PDB entry 8B9B | electron microscopy, 3.50 A resolution | chains B and J of the 23 polymer chains in the assembly

Chain B:
Name: DNA polymerase alpha subunit B
From: Saccharomyces cerevisiae
UniProtKB: P38121 (DPOA2_YEAST); numbering as in UniProt (aligned over 1-705)
Chain sequence (705 residues; numbered 1 to 705; the number before each row is that of its first residue):
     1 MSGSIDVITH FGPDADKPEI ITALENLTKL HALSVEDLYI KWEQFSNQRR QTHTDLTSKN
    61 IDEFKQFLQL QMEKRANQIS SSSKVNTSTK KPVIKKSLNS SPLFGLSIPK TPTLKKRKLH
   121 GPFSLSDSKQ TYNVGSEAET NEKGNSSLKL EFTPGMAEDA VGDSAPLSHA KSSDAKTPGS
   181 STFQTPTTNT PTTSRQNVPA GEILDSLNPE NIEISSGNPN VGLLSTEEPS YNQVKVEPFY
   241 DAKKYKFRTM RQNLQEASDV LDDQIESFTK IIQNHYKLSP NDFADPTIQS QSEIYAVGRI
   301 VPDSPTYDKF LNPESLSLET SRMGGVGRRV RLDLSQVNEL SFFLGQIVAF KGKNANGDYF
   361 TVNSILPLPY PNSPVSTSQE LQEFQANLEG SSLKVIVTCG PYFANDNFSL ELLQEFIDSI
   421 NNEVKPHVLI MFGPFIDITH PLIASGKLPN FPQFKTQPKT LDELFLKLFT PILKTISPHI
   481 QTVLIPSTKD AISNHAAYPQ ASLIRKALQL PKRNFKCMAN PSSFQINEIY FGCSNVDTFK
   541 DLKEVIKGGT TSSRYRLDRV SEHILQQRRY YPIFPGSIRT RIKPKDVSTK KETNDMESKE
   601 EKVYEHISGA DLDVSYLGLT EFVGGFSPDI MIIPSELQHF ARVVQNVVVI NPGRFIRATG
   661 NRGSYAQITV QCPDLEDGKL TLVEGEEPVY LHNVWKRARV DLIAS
Disordered / not traced: 80-202, 583-603
UniProt features mapped onto this chain:
  - modified residue: S126 (Phosphoserine)

Chain J:
Name: DNA polymerase alpha catalytic subunit A
From: Saccharomyces cerevisiae
Notes: EC 2.7.7.7
UniProtKB: P13382 (DPOLA_YEAST); residue numbers follow UniProt; this construct covers 1-1468
Chain sequence (1468 residues; each row starts with the number of its first residue):
     1 MSSKSEKLEK LRKLQAARNG TSIDDYEGDE SDGDRIYDEI DEKEYRARKR QELLHDDFVV
    61 DDDGVGYVDR GVEEDWREVD NSSSDEDTGN LASKDSKRKK NIKREKDHQI TDMLRTQHSK
   121 STLLAHAKKS QKKSIPIDNF DDILGEFESG EVEKPNILLP SKLRENLNSS PTSEFKSSIK
   181 RVNGNDESSH DAGISKKVKI DPDSSTDKYL EIESSPLKLQ SRKLRYANDV QDLLDDVENS
   241 PVVATKRQNV LQDTLLANPP SAQSLADEED DEDSDEDIIL KRRTMRSVTT TRRVNIDSRS
   301 NPSTSPFVTA PGTPIGIKGL TPSKSLQSNT DVATLAVNVK KEDVVDPETD TFQMFWLDYC
   361 EVNNTLILFG KVKLKDDNCV SAMVQINGLC RELFFLPREG KTPTDIHEEI IPLLMDKYGL
   421 DNIRAKPQKM KYSFELPDIP SESDYLKVLL PYQTPKSSRD TIPSDLSSDT FYHVFGGNSN
   481 IFESFVIQNR IMGPCWLDIK GADFNSIRNA SHCAVEVSVD KPQNITPTTT KTMPNLRCLS
   541 LSIQTLMNPK ENKQEIVSIT LSAYRNISLD SPIPENIKPD DLCTLVRPPQ STSFPLGLAA
   601 LAKQKLPGRV RLFNNEKAML SCFCAMLKVE DPDVIIGHRL QNVYLDVLAH RMHDLNIPTF
   661 SSIGRRLRRT WPEKFGRGNS NMNHFFISDI CSGRLICDIA NEMGQSLTPK CQSWDLSEMY
   721 QVTCEKEHKP LDIDYQNPQY QNDVNSMTMA LQENITNCMI SAEVSYRIQL LTLTKQLTNL
   781 AGNAWAQTLG GTRAGRNEYI LLHEFSRNGF IVPDKEGNRS RAQKQRQNEE NADAPVNSKK
   841 AKYQGGLVFE PEKGLHKNYV LVMDFNSLYP SIIQEFNICF TTVDRNKEDI DELPSVPPSE
   901 VDQGVLPRLL ANLVDRRREV KKVMKTETDP HKRVQCDIRQ QALKLTANSM YGCLGYVNSR
   961 FYAKPLAMLV TNKGREILMN TRQLAESMNL LVVYGDTDSV MIDTGCDNYA DAIKIGLGFK
  1021 RLVNERYRLL EIDIDNVFKK LLLHAKKKYA ALTVNLDKNG NGTTVLEVKG LDMKRREFCP
  1081 LSRDVSIHVL NTILSDKDPE EALQEVYDYL EDIRIKVETN NIRIDKYKIN MKLSKDPKAY
  1141 PGGKNMPAVQ VALRMRKAGR VVKAGSVITF VITKQDEIDN AADTPALSVA ERAHALNEVM
  1201 IKSNNLIPDP QYYLEKQIFA PVERLLERID SFNVVRLSEA LGLDSKKYFR REGGNNNGED
  1261 INNLQPLETT ITDVERFKDT VTLELSCPSC DKRFPFGGIV SSNYYRVSYN GLQCKHCEQL
  1321 FTPLQLTSQI EHSIRAHISL YYAGWLQCDD STCGIVTRQV SVFGKRCLND GCTGVMRYKY
  1381 SDKQLYNQLL YFDSLFDCEK NKKQELKPIY LPDDLDYPKE QLTESSIKAL TEQNRELMET
  1441 GRSVVQKYLN DCGRRYVDMT SIFDFMLN
Disordered / not traced: 1-139, 150-1270
UniProt features mapped onto this chain:
  - zinc finger: C1287 to C1317 (CysA-type)
  - motif: C1348 to C1372 (CysB motif)
  - binding site (Zn(2+)): C1287, C1290, C1314, C1317, C1348, C1353, C1367, C1372
  - modified residue: S2 (N-acetylserine), S31 (Phosphoserine), S82 (Phosphoserine), S83 (Phosphoserine), S84 (Phosphoserine), S169 (Phosphoserine), S170 (Phosphoserine), T172 (Phosphothreonine), S240 (Phosphoserine), S274 (Phosphoserine), T309 (Phosphothreonine), T313 (Phosphothreonine)

Interface between chain B and chain J:
Pairs across the interface (110; chain B residue first):
  A76(B) - E1432(J)
  R248(B) - N1450(J)  hydrogen bond (side chain-backbone)
  R248(B) - D1451(J)  salt bridge
  R248(B) - G1453(J)
  R248(B) - Y1456(J)
  T249(B) - Y1342(J)
  T249(B) - D1451(J)  hydrogen bond (backbone-backbone)
  T249(B) - C1452(J)
  T249(B) - G1453(J)  hydrogen bond (backbone-backbone)
  M250(B) - I1338(J)  hydrophobic
  M250(B) - Y1341(J)  hydrophobic
  M250(B) - Y1342(J)  hydrogen bond (backbone-side chain)
  M250(B) - D1382(J)
  M250(B) - L1385(J)  hydrophobic
  M250(B) - L1389(J)  hydrophobic
  M250(B) - Y1448(J)
  M250(B) - D1451(J)
  M250(B) - C1452(J)  hydrophobic
  R251(B) - Y1341(J)
  R251(B) - D1382(J)
  R251(B) - G1453(J)  hydrogen bond (side chain-backbone)
  R251(B) - R1454(J)
  Q252(B) - Y1341(J)  hydrogen bond (backbone-side chain)
  Q252(B) - Y1378(J)  hydrogen bond
  L254(B) - V1360(J)  hydrophobic
  L254(B) - G1364(J)
  L254(B) - K1365(J)
  L254(B) - M1376(J)
  L254(B) - Y1378(J)
  Q255(B) - F1363(J)
  S258(B) - S1361(J)
  S258(B) - V1362(J)
  S258(B) - F1363(J)
  S258(B) - G1364(J)
  L261(B) - V1360(J)  hydrophobic
  D262(B) - V1362(J)
  I265(B) - V1362(J)  hydrophobic
  V301(B) - Q1359(J)
  P302(B) - Q1359(J)
  P305(B) - I1355(J)  hydrophobic
  P305(B) - T1357(J)  hydrogen bond (backbone-side chain)
  P305(B) - L1368(J)  hydrophobic
  P305(B) - N1369(J)
  T306(B) - I1355(J)
  T306(B) - V1356(J)
  Y307(B) - Q1359(J)
  E319(B) - V1360(J)
  E319(B) - S1361(J)
  E319(B) - V1362(J)  hydrogen bond (side chain-backbone)
  T320(B) - V1362(J)
  R322(B) - V1362(J)  hydrogen bond (side chain-backbone)
  R322(B) - F1363(J)
  V326(B) - F1363(J)
  V326(B) - R1366(J)  hydrogen bond (backbone-side chain)
  G327(B) - V1362(J)
  G327(B) - F1363(J)
  R329(B) - Q1359(J)
  R329(B) - L1368(J)
  I438(B) - E1331(J)
  I438(B) - H1332(J)  hydrogen bond (backbone-side chain)
  I438(B) - R1335(J)
  A444(B) - H1332(J)
  S445(B) - S1286(J)
  G446(B) - P1288(J)
  G446(B) - Q1325(J)
  G446(B) - Q1329(J)
  K447(B) - P1288(J)
  K447(B) - D1291(J)  salt bridge
  L448(B) - L1324(J)
  L448(B) - Q1325(J)  hydrogen bond (backbone-side chain)
  L448(B) - S1328(J)
  N450(B) - T1322(J)
  F451(B) - L1324(J)  hydrophobic
  P458(B) - L1324(J)
  K459(B) - P1323(J)
  K459(B) - L1324(J)
  K459(B) - T1327(J)  hydrogen bond (backbone-side chain)
  K459(B) - E1436(J)  salt bridge
  K459(B) - T1440(J)
  T460(B) - L1324(J)
  T460(B) - T1327(J)
  T460(B) - T1440(J)
  T460(B) - V1444(J)
  L461(B) - L1324(J)
  L461(B) - E1331(J)
  D462(B) - K1447(J)  salt bridge
  T488(B) - R1335(J)  hydrogen bond (backbone-side chain)
  A491(B) - E1331(J)
  A491(B) - K1447(J)  hydrogen bond (backbone-side chain)
  N494(B) - K1447(J)
  N494(B) - D1451(J)  hydrogen bond
  H495(B) - D1451(J)
  A496(B) - R1335(J)
  A496(B) - I1338(J)
  A496(B) - Y1342(J)
  A497(B) - Y1342(J)
  F574(B) - V1360(J)  hydrophobic
  P575(B) - R1358(J)
  P575(B) - Q1359(J)
  G576(B) - R1358(J)  hydrogen bond (backbone-side chain)
  I578(B) - R1358(J)
  H606(B) - S1339(J)  hydrogen bond
  H606(B) - L1340(J)
  H606(B) - A1343(J)
  S608(B) - S1339(J)
  G609(B) - S1339(J)
  D611(B) - S1339(J)  hydrogen bond
  D611(B) - Y1342(J)
  L612(B) - Y1342(J)
  D613(B) - Y1342(J)  hydrogen bond
Interface residues without a listed pair, chain B (63 interface residues in all): Q69, N77, A257, S321, I443, L464, K489, I492, S493, S577, I607
Interface residues without a listed pair, chain J (54 interface residues in all): A1336, W1345, L1346, A1429

In short:
63 residues of chain B face 54 of chain J across their interface, with 21 hydrogen bonds and 4 salt bridges.
Polar pairs include R248(B)-D1451(J), K447(B)-D1291(J) and K459(B)-E1436(J). UniProt lists 8 Zn2+-binding
residues on chain J.
Chain B is DNA polymerase alpha subunit B and chain J is DNA polymerase alpha catalytic subunit A, both from
Saccharomyces cerevisiae; the structure, S. cerevisiae replisome + Ctf4, bound by pol alpha. Complex engaged
with a fork DNA substrate ..., was determined by electron microscopy together with 8B9A and 8B9C from the same
study.
